Entry 8QJ1 (electron microscopy, 3.06 A resolution); this record covers chains A and B of the 15 polymer chains in the assembly.

== Chain A (and B) ==
Protein: Islet amyloid polypeptide
Notes: chain B of this document is another copy of the same molecule, construct and numbering; everything in this record applies to it too
UniProt: P10997 (IAPP_HUMAN); residues 1-37 here correspond to UniProt positions 34-70 (UniProt number = residue number + 33)
Amino-acid sequence (38 residues; numbered 1 to 38; the number before each row is that of its first residue):
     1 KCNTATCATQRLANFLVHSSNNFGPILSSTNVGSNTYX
Not modelled in the structure: 1
Sequence notes: engineered mutation Pro25 (Ala58 in P10997); amidation (38)
Modified positions: NH2 (amino group) at position 38
Cystine bridges: Cys2-Cys7
What the authors report for this chain:
  - contacts within the chain: Ile26-Tyr37, Asn35-Tyr37 (hydrogen bond)
  - self-association interface (contacts with another copy of this molecule); pairs are residue here / residue on that copy: Phe15-Leu27 (hydrophobic contact)

== How chain A and chain B interact ==
Residue-residue contacts - 7 pairs, chain A then chain B:
  Phe23(A) - Asn21(B)
  Phe23(A) - Phe23(B)  hydrophobic
  Pro25(A) - Val17(B)  hydrophobic
  Pro25(A) - Ser19(B)
  Ser28(A) - Gln10(B)
  Ser29(A) - Ala8(B)
  Asn31(A) - Ala8(B)
Also at the interface, not in a pair above, chain A (6 interface residues in all): Leu27
Also at the interface, not in a pair above, chain B (8 interface residues in all): Thr6, Phe15
Interface features reported in the paper:
  - residue pairs: Phe23(A)-Phe23(B) (hydrophobic contact), Leu27(A)-Phe15(B) (hydrophobic contact)

== Summary ==
6 residues of chain A and 8 residues of chain B are in contact. The authors report hydrophobic contacts
between Phe23(A) and Phe23(B) and Leu27(A) and Phe15(B). From the paper: a self-association interface
involving Phe15(A) and Leu27(A); contacts within the chain involving Cys2(A), Cys7(A) and Tyr37(A) among
others.
Chain A and chain B are both Islet amyloid polypeptide; the structure, Cryo-EM structure of human islet
amyloid polypeptide (hIAPP) mutant A25P, polymorph 1, was determined by electron microscopy, deposited
together with 8QVP, 8RM8, 8RM9 and 8QVQ.
